8OTM - chains A and B of the 4 polymer chains in the assembly; structure by X-ray diffraction, 1.60 A resolution.

# Chain A (and B)
Molecule: Enoyl-[acyl-carrier-protein] reductase [NADH]
From: Mycobacterium tuberculosis
Notes: EC 1.3.1.9; chain B of this document is another copy of the same molecule, construct and numbering; everything in this record applies to it too
UniProt: P9WGR1 (INHA_MYCTU); residue numbers follow UniProt; this construct covers 1-269
Chain sequence (271 residues; each row starts with the number of its first residue; numbers below 1 keep their minus sign (Gly-1 is residue -1)):
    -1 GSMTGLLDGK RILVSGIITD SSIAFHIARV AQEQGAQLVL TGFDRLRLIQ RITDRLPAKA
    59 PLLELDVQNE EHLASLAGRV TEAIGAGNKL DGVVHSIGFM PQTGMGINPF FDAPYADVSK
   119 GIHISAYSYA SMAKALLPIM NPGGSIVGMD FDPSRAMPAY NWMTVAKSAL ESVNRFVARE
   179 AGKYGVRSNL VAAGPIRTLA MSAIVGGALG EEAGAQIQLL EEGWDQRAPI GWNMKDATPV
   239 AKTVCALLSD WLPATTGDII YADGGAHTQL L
Disordered / not traced: -1 to 1
Differences from the reference sequence: expression tag (-1 to 0)
Curated features (UniProtKB/Swiss-Prot):
  - binding site (NAD(+)): Ser20, Ile21, Asp64, Val65, Ile95, Gly96, Lys165, Ile194
  - binding site (substrate): Tyr158
  - site: Phe149 (May act as an intermediate that passes the hydride ion from NADH to the substrate), Tyr158 (Transition state stabilizer)
  - modified residue: Thr266 (Phosphothreonine)
Metal / ion sites: Na+: Asp223, Gln224, Ala226
Small-molecule neighbours:
  - NAD (nicotinamide-adenine-dinucleotide): Gly14, Ile15, Ile16, Ser20, Ile21, Phe41, Leu63, Asp64, Val65, Gln66, Ser94, Ile95, Gly96, Phe97, Ile122, Met147, Asp148, Phe149, Tyr158, Met161, Lys165, Ala191, Gly192, Pro193, Ile194, Thr196, Leu197, Ala198, Met199
  - VZI (2-oxidanylidene-N-[[1-[(3-oxidanyl-4-phenoxy-phenyl)methyl]-1,2,3-triazol-4-yl]methyl]chromene-3-carboxamide): Gly96, Phe97, Met98, Met103, Phe149, Met155, Pro156, Ala157, Tyr158, Met161, Lys165, Pro193, Thr196, Ala198, Met199, Ile202, Val203, Gln214, Ile215, Leu218, Trp222, Arg225
Reported in the primary citation:
  - binding site for VZI: Gly96, Phe97, Met98, Met155, Pro156, Tyr158, Met161, Ala198, Met199, Val203, Leu217, Leu218, Arg225, Leu268, Leu269
  - catalytic residues: Phe149, Tyr158, Lys165 (citing earlier work)

# How chain A and chain B interact
Pairs across the interface (69):
  Phe108(A) - Phe174(B)  hydrophobic
  Phe108(A) - Glu178(B)
  Phe109(A) - Ala128(B)
  Phe109(A) - Ala131(B)  hydrophobic
  Phe109(A) - Lys132(B)  hydrogen bond (backbone-side chain)
  Phe109(A) - Leu135(B)  hydrophobic
  Phe109(A) - Glu178(B)
  Asp110(A) - Lys132(B)  salt bridge
  Ala111(A) - Tyr125(B)  hydrogen bond (backbone-side chain)
  Pro112(A) - Tyr125(B)
  Tyr113(A) - Ser117(B)  hydrogen bond (side chain-backbone)
  Tyr113(A) - Ile120(B)
  Tyr113(A) - His121(B)  hydrogen bond (side chain-backbone)
  Tyr113(A) - Tyr125(B)  hydrogen bond (backbone-side chain)
  Val116(A) - Tyr125(B)  hydrophobic
  Ser117(A) - Tyr113(B)  hydrogen bond (backbone-side chain)
  Ser117(A) - Ser117(B)  hydrogen bond
  Ile120(A) - Tyr113(B)
  His121(A) - Tyr113(B)  hydrogen bond (backbone-side chain)
  Tyr125(A) - Ala111(B)  hydrogen bond (side chain-backbone)
  Tyr125(A) - Pro112(B)
  Tyr125(A) - Tyr113(B)  hydrogen bond (side chain-backbone)
  Tyr125(A) - Val116(B)  hydrophobic
  Tyr125(A) - Trp160(B)  hydrophobic
  Ala128(A) - Phe109(B)
  Ala131(A) - Phe109(B)  hydrophobic
  Lys132(A) - Phe109(B)  hydrogen bond (side chain-backbone)
  Lys132(A) - Asp110(B)  salt bridge
  Leu135(A) - Phe109(B)  hydrophobic
  Pro151(A) - Arg173(B)  hydrogen bond (backbone-side chain)
  Ser152(A) - Arg173(B)  hydrogen bond (backbone-side chain)
  Arg153(A) - Arg173(B)
  Ala154(A) - Arg173(B)
  Ala154(A) - Phe174(B)  hydrophobic
  Ala154(A) - Arg177(B)
  Met155(A) - Phe174(B)
  Met155(A) - Arg177(B)
  Pro156(A) - Arg177(B)
  Asn159(A) - Phe174(B)
  Trp160(A) - Tyr125(B)  hydrophobic
  Trp160(A) - Ala128(B)  hydrophobic
  Trp160(A) - Val171(B)  hydrophobic
  Thr162(A) - Ser170(B)
  Thr162(A) - Phe174(B)
  Val163(A) - Ala167(B)
  Val163(A) - Ser170(B)
  Val163(A) - Val171(B)  hydrophobic
  Ser166(A) - Ser166(B)
  Ser166(A) - Ser170(B)  hydrogen bond
  Ser166(A) - Arg173(B)
  Ala167(A) - Val163(B)
  Ser170(A) - Thr162(B)  hydrogen bond (side chain-backbone)
  Ser170(A) - Val163(B)
  Ser170(A) - Ser166(B)  hydrogen bond
  Val171(A) - Trp160(B)  hydrophobic
  Val171(A) - Val163(B)  hydrophobic
  Arg173(A) - Pro151(B)  hydrogen bond (side chain-backbone)
  Arg173(A) - Ser152(B)  hydrogen bond (side chain-backbone)
  Arg173(A) - Arg153(B)
  Arg173(A) - Ala154(B)
  Arg173(A) - Ser166(B)
  Phe174(A) - Phe108(B)  hydrophobic
  Phe174(A) - Ala154(B)  hydrophobic
  Phe174(A) - Met155(B)
  Phe174(A) - Asn159(B)
  Phe174(A) - Thr162(B)
  Arg177(A) - Ala154(B)
  Arg177(A) - Pro156(B)
  Glu178(A) - Phe109(B)
Other interface residues (no listed pair), chain A (34 interface residues in all): Val175
Other interface residues (no listed pair), chain B (34 interface residues in all): Val175

# Summary
Chain A and chain B each contribute 34 residues to their interface, with 18 hydrogen bonds and 2 salt bridges.
Among the polar pairs are Asp110(A)-Lys132(B), Phe109(A)-Lys132(B) and Ala111(A)-Tyr125(B). The paper reports
catalytic residues Phe149(A), Tyr158(A) and Lys165(A); a binding site for VZI at Gly96(A), Phe97(A) and
Met98(A) among others.
Chain A and chain B are both Enoyl-[acyl-carrier-protein] reductase [NADH] (Mycobacterium tuberculosis); the
structure, structure of InhA from mycobacterium tuberculosis in complex with
N-((1-(3-hydroxy-4-phenoxybenzyl)-1H-1,2,3-triazol-4-yl)methyl)-2-oxo-2H-chromene-3-carboxamide, was
determined by X-ray diffraction (same publication as 8OTN).
